PDB entry 7YET | electron microscopy, 3.30 A resolution | chains B and E of the 5 polymer chains in the assembly

[Chain B (and E)]
Molecule: Polymerase cofactor VP35
Source organism: Ebola virus
Notes: chain E of this document is another copy of the same molecule, construct and numbering; everything in this record applies to it too
UniProt: A0A1C4HDK9 (A0A1C4HDK9_9MONO); numbering as in UniProt (aligned over 1-340)
Amino-acid sequence (340 residues; each row starts with the number of its first residue):
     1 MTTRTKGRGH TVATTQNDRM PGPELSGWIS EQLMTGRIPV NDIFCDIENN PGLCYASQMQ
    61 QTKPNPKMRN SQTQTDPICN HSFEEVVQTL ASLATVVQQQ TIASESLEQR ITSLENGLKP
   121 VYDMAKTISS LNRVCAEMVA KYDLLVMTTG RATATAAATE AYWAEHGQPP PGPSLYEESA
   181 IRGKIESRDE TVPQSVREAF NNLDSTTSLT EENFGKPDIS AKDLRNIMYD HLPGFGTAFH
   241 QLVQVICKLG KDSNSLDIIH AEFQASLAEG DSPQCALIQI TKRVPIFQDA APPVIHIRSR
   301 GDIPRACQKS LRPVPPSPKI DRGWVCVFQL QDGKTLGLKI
Not modelled in the structure: 1-80 (chain E: 1-79, 147-340)

[Chain B / chain E interface]
Residue-residue contacts (29):
  Val-86(B) / Glu-85(E)
  Leu-90(B) / Glu-85(E)
  Val-97(B) / Thr-95(E)
  Ser-104(B) / Gln-99(E)
  Glu-108(B) / Ile-102(E)
  Ile-111(B) / Ser-106(E)
  Ile-111(B) / Arg-110(E)
  Glu-115(B) / Gln-109(E)  hydrogen bond
  Glu-115(B) / Arg-110(E)  hydrogen bond (side chain-backbone)
  Tyr-122(B) / Ser-113(E)
  Tyr-122(B) / Gly-117(E)
  Met-124(B) / Met-124(E)
  Ala-125(B) / Met-124(E)  hydrophobic
  Ile-128(B) / Met-124(E)  hydrophobic
  Ile-128(B) / Ile-128(E)  hydrophobic
  Cys-135(B) / Leu-131(E)  hydrophobic
  Val-139(B) / Val-134(E)  hydrophobic
  Val-139(B) / Met-138(E)
  Tyr-142(B) / Met-138(E)  hydrophobic
  Tyr-142(B) / Tyr-142(E)  hydrogen bond (backbone-side chain)
  Asp-143(B) / Met-138(E)  hydrogen bond (backbone-side chain)
  Asp-143(B) / Lys-141(E)
  Leu-145(B) / Tyr-142(E)
  Val-146(B) / Lys-141(E)
  Val-146(B) / Tyr-142(E)  hydrophobic
  Gly-150(B) / Leu-145(E)
  Arg-151(B) / Leu-144(E)
  Arg-151(B) / Leu-145(E)
  Thr-153(B) / Leu-145(E)
Also at the interface, not in a pair above, chain B (25 interface residues in all): Leu-114, Leu-131, Asn-132, Ala-136, Met-138
Also at the interface, not in a pair above, chain E (23 interface residues in all): Thr-89, Asn-116, Thr-127, Cys-135, Glu-137

[In short]
Chain B and chain E form an interface of 25 and 23 residues respectively, with 4 hydrogen bonds. Polar pairs
include Glu-115(B)/Gln-109(E), Glu-115(B)/Arg-110(E) and Tyr-142(B)/Tyr-142(E).
Chain B and chain E are both Polymerase cofactor VP35 (Ebola virus); the structure, The structure of EBOV
L-VP35 in complex with suramin, was determined by electron microscopy, deposited together with 7YER and 7YES.
